1PSU - chains A and B; structure by X-ray diffraction, 2.20 A resolution.

# Chain A (and B)
Name: Phenylacetic acid degradation protein PaaI
From: Escherichia coli
Notes: chain B of this document is another copy of the same molecule, construct and numbering; everything in this record applies to it too
UniProt: P76084 (PAAI_ECOLI); numbering as in UniProt (aligned over 1-140)
Sequence (140 residues; row label = number of the first residue in the row):
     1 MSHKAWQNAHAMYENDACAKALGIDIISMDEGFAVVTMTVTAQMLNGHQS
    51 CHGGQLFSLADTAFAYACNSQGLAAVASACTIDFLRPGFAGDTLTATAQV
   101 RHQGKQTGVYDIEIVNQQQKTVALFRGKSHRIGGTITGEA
Not modelled in the structure: 132-140 (chain B: 138-140)
Modified positions: Mse1, Mse12, Mse29, Mse38, Mse44 (selenomethionine; parent Met)
Sequence notes: modified residue (1, 12, 29, 38, 44)
What the authors report for this chain:
  - mutagenesis - E14A, N15A: unchanged catalytic activity
  - mutagenesis - D16A, N46A, D61A: decreased catalytic activity
  - catalytic residues: N46, H52, D61
  - catalytic residues: G53 (proposed by the authors, not directly observed)
  - mutagenesis - H52A (103-fold): decreased catalytic activity on 4-hydroxyphenylacetyl-CoA
  - mutagenesis - H52A (102-fold): decreased catalytic activity on 3,4-dihydroxyphenylacetyl-CoA
  - mutagenesis - H52A (102-fold): decreased catalytic activity on 3-hydroxyphenylacetyl-CoA
  - specificity-determining residues: H48, T62, A77 (proposed by the authors, not directly observed)

# How chain A and chain B interact
Residue-residue contacts (31; chain A residue first):
  E14(A) - G47(B)
  C18(A) - H52(B)
  G47(A) - T137(B)
  H48(A) - T137(B)
  H52(A) - C18(B)  hydrogen bond
  G53(A) - F57(B)
  G54(A) - F57(B)
  G54(A) - S58(B)
  F57(A) - G53(B)
  F57(A) - G54(B)
  F57(A) - F57(B)  hydrophobic
  F57(A) - F84(B)  hydrophobic
  S58(A) - G54(B)
  A77(A) - F84(B)
  S78(A) - D83(B)
  S78(A) - F84(B)  hydrogen bond (backbone-backbone)
  A79(A) - I82(B)
  A79(A) - D83(B)
  C80(A) - T81(B)
  C80(A) - I82(B)  hydrogen bond (backbone-backbone)
  T81(A) - C80(B)
  T81(A) - T81(B)
  I82(A) - F57(B)  hydrophobic
  I82(A) - A79(B)
  I82(A) - C80(B)  hydrogen bond (backbone-backbone)
  D83(A) - S78(B)
  D83(A) - A79(B)
  F84(A) - A77(B)
  F84(A) - S78(B)  hydrogen bond (backbone-backbone)
  F84(A) - A79(B)
  F84(A) - C80(B)  hydrophobic
Other interface residues (no listed pair), chain A (18 interface residues in all): R131
Other interface residues (no listed pair), chain B (18 interface residues in all): H48, D61

# Overview
The chain A/chain B interface involves 18 residues from each chain; the contacts include 5 hydrogen bonds.
Polar contacts include H52(A)-C18(B), S78(A)-F84(B) and C80(A)-I82(B). From the paper: catalytic residues
N46(A), H52(A) and D61(A) among others; D16A, N46A and D61A of chain A reduce catalytic activity; 6
substitutions were tested in all.
Chain A and chain B are both Phenylacetic acid degradation protein PaaI (Escherichia coli); the structure,
Structure of the E. coli PaaI protein from the phyenylacetic acid degradation operon, was determined by X-ray
diffraction together with 2FS2 from the same study.
